Entry 8Q6O (electron microscopy, 3.14 A resolution); this record covers chains B and D of the 24 polymer chains in the assembly.

== Chain B ==
Name: Maternal DNA replication licensing factor mcm3
Organism: Xenopus laevis
Notes: EC 3.6.4.12
UniProt: P49739 (MCM3M_XENLA); residue numbers follow UniProt; this construct covers 1-807
Chain sequence (807 residues; row label = number of the first residue in the row):
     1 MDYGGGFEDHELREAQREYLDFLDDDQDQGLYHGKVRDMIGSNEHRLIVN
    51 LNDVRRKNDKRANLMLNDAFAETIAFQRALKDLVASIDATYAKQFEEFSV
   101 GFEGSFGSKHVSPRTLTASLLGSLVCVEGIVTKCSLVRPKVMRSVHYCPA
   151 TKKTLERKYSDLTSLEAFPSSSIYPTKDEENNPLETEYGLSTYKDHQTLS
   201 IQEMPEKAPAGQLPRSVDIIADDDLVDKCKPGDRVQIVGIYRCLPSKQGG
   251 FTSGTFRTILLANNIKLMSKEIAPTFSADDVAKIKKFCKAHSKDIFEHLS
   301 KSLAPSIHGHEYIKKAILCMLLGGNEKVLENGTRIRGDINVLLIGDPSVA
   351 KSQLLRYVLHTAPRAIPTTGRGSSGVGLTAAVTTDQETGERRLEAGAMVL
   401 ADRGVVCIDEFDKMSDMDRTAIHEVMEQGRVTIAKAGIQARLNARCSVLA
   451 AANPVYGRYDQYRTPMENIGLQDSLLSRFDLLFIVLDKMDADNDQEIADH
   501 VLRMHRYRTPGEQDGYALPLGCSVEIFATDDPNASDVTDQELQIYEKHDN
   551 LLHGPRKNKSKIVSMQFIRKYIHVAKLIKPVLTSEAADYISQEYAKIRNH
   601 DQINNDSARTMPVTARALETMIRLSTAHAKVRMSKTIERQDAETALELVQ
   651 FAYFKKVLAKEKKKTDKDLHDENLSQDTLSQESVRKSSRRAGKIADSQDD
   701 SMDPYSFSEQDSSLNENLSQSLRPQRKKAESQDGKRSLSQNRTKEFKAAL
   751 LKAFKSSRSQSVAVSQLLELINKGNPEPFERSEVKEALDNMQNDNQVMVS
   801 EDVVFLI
Disordered / not traced: 1-8, 271-807
UniProt features mapped onto this chain:
  - motif: Ser477 to Asp480 (Arginine finger)
  - binding site (ATP): Gly345 to Ser352

== Chain D ==
Name: DNA replication licensing factor mcm5-A
Organism: Xenopus laevis
Notes: EC 3.6.4.12
UniProt: P55862 (MCM5A_XENLA); residue numbers follow UniProt; this construct covers 1-735
Chain sequence (735 residues; each row starts with the number of its first residue):
     1 MSGFDDLGVYYSDSFGGEQQVGDDGQAKKSQLKKRFREFLRQYRIGTDRT
    51 GFTFKYRDELKRHYNLGEYWIEVEMEDLASFDEDLADYLYKQPTEHLQLL
   101 EEAAQEVADEVTRPRPAGEETIQEIQVMLRSDANPANIRSLKSEQMSHLV
   151 KIPGIIIAATAVRAKATKISIQCRSCRNTIGNIAVRPGLEGYAMPRKCNT
   201 EQAGRPNCPLDPYFIIPDKCKCVDFQTLKLQESPDAVPHGELPRHMQLYC
   251 DRYLCDKVVPGNRVTIMGIYSIRKSGKTSTKGRDRVGVGIRSSYIRVVGI
   301 QVDTEGTGRSAAGAITPQEEEEFRRLAAKPDIYETVAKSIAPSIYGSSDI
   351 KKAIACLLFGGSRKRLPDGLTRRGDVNLLMLGDPGTAKSQLLKFVERCSP
   401 IGVYTSGKGSSAAGLTASVMRDPVSRNFIMEGGAMVLADGGVVCIDEFDK
   451 MREDDRVAIHEAMEQQTISIAKAGITTTLNSRCSVLAAANSVYGRWDDTK
   501 GEENIDFMPTILSRFDMIFIVKDEHNEQRDMTLAKHVMNVHLSARTQSSS
   551 VEGEVDLNTLKKYIAYCRAKCGPRLSAEAAEKLKNRYILMRSGAREHERE
   601 TEKRSSIPITVRQLEAIVRISESLGKMKLQPFATETDVEEALRLFQVSTL
   651 DAAMSGSLSGVEGFTTQEDQEMLSRIEKQMKKRFAIGSQVSEHSIIQDFL
   701 KQKYPEHAIHKVLSLMMRRGEIQHRLQRKVLYRIK
Disordered / not traced: 1-26, 200-207, 274-286, 304-735
UniProt features mapped onto this chain:
  - motif: Ser513 to Asp516 (Arginine finger)
  - binding site (ADP): Arg372
Ion coordination: Zn2+: Cys173, Cys176, Cys198, Cys208

== Interface between chain B and chain D ==
Contacting residue pairs (32):
  Leu121(B) - Cys222(D)  hydrophobic
  Ala167(B) - Pro217(D)  hydrophobic
  Phe168(B) - Arg174(D)
  Phe168(B) - Phe214(D)  hydrophobic
  Pro169(B) - Phe214(D)
  Ser171(B) - Arg174(D)  hydrogen bond
  Gln212(B) - Val259(D)
  Arg215(B) - Val162(D)
  Arg215(B) - Asp256(D)  salt bridge
  Cys243(B) - Cys222(D)  hydrophobic
  Pro245(B) - Ile215(D)
  Lys247(B) - Met194(D)
  Lys247(B) - Tyr213(D)  hydrogen bond (side chain-backbone)
  Gly250(B) - Ala193(D)
  Gly250(B) - Met194(D)  hydrogen bond (backbone-backbone)
  Phe251(B) - Gly191(D)
  Phe251(B) - Tyr192(D)
  Phe251(B) - Ala193(D)
  Thr252(B) - Gly191(D)
  Thr252(B) - Tyr192(D)  hydrogen bond (side chain-backbone)
  Thr252(B) - Met194(D)
  Thr252(B) - Ile215(D)
  Ser253(B) - Glu190(D)
  Ser253(B) - Gly191(D)
  Gly254(B) - Lys165(D)
  Gly254(B) - Ala166(D)  hydrogen bond (backbone-backbone)
  Thr255(B) - Ala164(D)
  Thr255(B) - Phe225(D)
  Phe256(B) - Ala164(D)  hydrogen bond (backbone-backbone)
  Phe256(B) - Ala166(D)  hydrophobic
  Phe256(B) - Ile215(D)  hydrophobic
  Thr258(B) - Ala164(D)
Interface residues without a listed pair, chain B (22 interface residues in all): Thr117, Ala118, Leu162, Arg242
Interface residues without a listed pair, chain D (23 interface residues in all): Arg163, Ile169, Asp211, Val223, Asp224

== In short ==
The interface between chain B and chain D involves 22 residues on one side and 23 on the other; the contacts
include 6 hydrogen bonds and 1 salt bridge. Polar pairs include Arg215(B)-Asp256(D), Ser171(B)-Arg174(D) and
Lys247(B)-Tyr213(D).
Here chain B is Maternal DNA replication licensing factor mcm3 and chain D is DNA replication licensing factor
mcm5-A, both from Xenopus laevis. Entry 8Q6O (X. laevis CMG dimer bound to dimeric DONSON - without ATPase)
was determined by electron microscopy (same publication as 8Q6P).
